7NBA - chains A and B of the 3 polymer chains in the assembly; structure by electron microscopy, 4.00 A resolution.

# Chain A
Name: Tubulin alpha-1B chain
Source organism: Sus scrofa
UniProt: Q2XVP4 (TBA1B_PIG); numbering as in UniProt (aligned over 1-451)
Chain sequence (451 residues; numbered 1 to 451; the number before each row is that of its first residue):
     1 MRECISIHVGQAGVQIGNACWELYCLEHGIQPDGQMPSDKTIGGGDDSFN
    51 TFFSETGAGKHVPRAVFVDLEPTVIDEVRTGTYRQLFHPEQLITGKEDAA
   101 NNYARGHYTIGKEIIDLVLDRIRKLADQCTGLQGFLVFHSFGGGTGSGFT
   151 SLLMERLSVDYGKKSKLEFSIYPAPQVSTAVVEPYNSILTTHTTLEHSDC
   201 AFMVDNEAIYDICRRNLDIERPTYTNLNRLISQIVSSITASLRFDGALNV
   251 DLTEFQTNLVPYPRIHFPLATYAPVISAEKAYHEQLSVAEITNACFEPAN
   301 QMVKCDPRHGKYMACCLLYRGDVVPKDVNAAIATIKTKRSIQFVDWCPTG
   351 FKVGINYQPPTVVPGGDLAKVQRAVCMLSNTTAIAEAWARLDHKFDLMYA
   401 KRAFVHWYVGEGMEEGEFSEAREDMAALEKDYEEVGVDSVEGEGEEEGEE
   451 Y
Unresolved in the structure: 38-46, 438-451
Curated features (UniProtKB/Swiss-Prot):
  - motif: M1 to C4 (MREC motif)
  - active site: E254
  - binding site (GTP): G10, Q11, A12, Q15, E71, A99, S140, G143, G144, T145, G146, T179, E183, N206, Y224, N228, L252
  - binding site (Mg(2+)): E71
  - site: Y451 (Involved in polymerization)
  - modified residue: K40 (N6,N6,N6-trimethyllysine), S48 (Phosphoserine), S232 (Phosphoserine), Y282 (3'-nitrotyrosine), R339 (Omega-N-methylarginine), S439 (Phosphoserine), E443 (5-glutamyl polyglutamate), E445 (5-glutamyl polyglutamate), Y451 (3'-nitrotyrosine)
  - cross-link (Glycyl lysine isopeptide (Lys-Gly)): K326 (interchain with G-Cter in ubiquitin), K370 (interchain with G-Cter in ubiquitin)
Bound ions: Mg2+: E71 (together with GTP)
Small-molecule neighbours: GTP (guanosine-5'-triphosphate): G10, Q11, A12, Q15, I16, D69, E71, D98, A99, A100, N101, G143, G144, T145, G146, I171, T179, N206, Y224, L227, N228, I231

# Chain B
Name: Tubulin beta chain
Source organism: Sus scrofa
UniProt: P02554 (TBB_PIG); numbering as in UniProt (aligned over 1-445)
Chain sequence (445 residues; each row starts with the number of its first residue):
     1 MREIVHIQAGQCGNQIGAKFWEVISDEHGIDPTGSYHGDSDLQLERINVY
    51 YNEAAGNKYVPRAILVDLEPGTMDSVRSGPFGQIFRPDNFVFGQSGAGNN
   101 WAKGHYTEGAELVDSVLDVVRKESESCDCLQGFQLTHSLGGGTGSGMGTL
   151 LISKIREEYPDRIMNTFSVVPSPKVSDTVVEPYNATLSVHQLVENTDETY
   201 CIDNEALYDICFRTLKLTTPTYGDLNHLVSATMSGVTTCLRFPGQLNADL
   251 RKLAVNMVPFPRLHFFMPGFAPLTSRGSQQYRALTVPELTQQMFDAKNMM
   301 AACDPRHGRYLTVAAVFRGRMSMKEVDEQMLNVQNKNSSYFVEWIPNNVK
   351 TAVCDIPPRGLKMSATFIGNSTAIQELFKRISEQFTAMFRRKAFLHWYTG
   401 EGMDEMEFTEAESNMNDLVSEYQQYQDATADEQGEFEEEGEEDEA
Unresolved in the structure: 427-445
Curated features (UniProtKB/Swiss-Prot):
  - motif: M1 to I4 (MREI motif)
  - binding site (GTP): Q11, E69, S138, G142, T143, G144, N204, N226
  - binding site (Mg(2+)): E69
  - modified residue: S40 (Phosphoserine), K58 (N6-acetyllysine), S172 (Phosphoserine), T285 (Phosphothreonine), T290 (Phosphothreonine), R318 (Omega-N-methylarginine), E438 (5-glutamyl polyglutamate)
  - cross-link (Glycyl lysine isopeptide (Lys-Gly)): K58 (interchain with G-Cter in ubiquitin), K324 (interchain with G-Cter in ubiquitin)
  - natural variant: H37 (H37V: In 2nd form), N48 (N48S: In 2nd form), A55 to N57 (sequence variant, change not given here; In 2nd form), S275 (S275A: In 2nd form)
Bound ions: Mg2+: Q11, E69 (together with phosphomethylphosphonic acid guanylate ester)
Small-molecule neighbours:
  - phosphomethylphosphonic acid guanylate ester (G2P): A9, Q11, C12, Q15, D67, E69, N99, S138, G141, G142, T143, G144, V169, D177, N204, L207, Y208, Y222, L225, N226, V229
  - GTP (guanosine-5'-triphosphate): Q245, L246, K252

# Chain A / chain B interface
Pairs across the interface (65):
  Q11(A) with G244(B); Q245(B), hydrogen bond (side chain-backbone); L246(B); N247(B), hydrogen bond (side chain-backbone)
  T73(A) with R46(B), hydrogen bond; N247(B)
  D76(A) with R46(B), salt bridge
  E77(A) with P243(B); N247(B), hydrogen bond
  K96(A) with M1(B)
  E97(A) with R251(B), salt bridge
  D98(A) with D249(B); K252(B)
  A100(A) with R251(B); K252(B); V255(B)
  N101(A) with N256(B)
  R105(A) with R251(B)
  Q176(A) with L331(B)
  V177(A) with D327(B)
  S178(A) with N347(B), hydrogen bond
  T179(A) with K350(B); T351(B), hydrogen bond (backbone-backbone)
  A180(A) with N256(B); N347(B), hydrogen bond (backbone-side chain)
  V181(A) with N256(B), hydrogen bond (backbone-side chain); I345(B), hydrophobic; N347(B)
  V182(A) with V255(B); N256(B), hydrogen bond (backbone-side chain)
  Y210(A) with M323(B); K324(B); D327(B), hydrogen bond
  D211(A) with K324(B), salt bridge
  R214(A) with K324(B)
  R221(A) with S322(B), hydrogen bond (backbone-side chain)
  P222(A) with S322(B), hydrogen bond (backbone-side chain); M323(B); K324(B), hydrogen bond (backbone-backbone)
  T223(A) with Q245(B), hydrogen bond; M323(B), hydrogen bond (side chain-backbone)
  Y224(A) with L246(B); M323(B), hydrophobic
  K394(A) with P346(B)
  L397(A) with E343(B); W344(B); P346(B)
  M398(A) with W344(B); I345(B), hydrophobic; P346(B)
  K401(A) with W344(B)
  F404(A) with V255(B); N256(B); M257(B); V258(B); P259(B), hydrogen bond (backbone-backbone); T312(B); I345(B), hydrophobic
  H406(A) with V258(B), hydrogen bond (side chain-backbone); P259(B); F260(B); P261(B)
  W407(A) with A254(B), hydrogen bond (side chain-backbone); V255(B); V258(B), hydrogen bond (side chain-backbone)
Other interface residues (no listed pair), chain A (37 interface residues in all): E71, P72, T80, N102, R402, A403
Other interface residues (no listed pair), chain B (37 interface residues in all): R2, E45, M321, E325, N335, V349

# Summary
Chain A and chain B each contribute 37 residues to their interface, with 19 hydrogen bonds and 3 salt bridges.
Polar contacts include D76(A)-R46(B), E97(A)-R251(B) and D211(A)-K324(B). GTP is bound between chain A and
chain B. Chain B binds phosphomethylphosphonic acid guanylate ester.
Chain A is Tubulin alpha-1B chain and chain B is Tubulin beta chain, both from Sus scrofa; the structure,
Plasmodium falciparum kinesin-5 motor domain bound to AMPPNP, complexed with 14 protofilament microtubule, was
determined by electron microscopy together with 7NB8 from the same study.
